Entry 7Q5R (electron microscopy, 3.84 A resolution); this record covers chains A and Q of the 60 polymer chains in the assembly.

[Chain A (and Q)]
Protein: Acetyltransferase component of pyruvate dehydrogenase complex
Organism: Chaetomium thermophilum (strain DSM 1495 / CBS 144.50 / IMI 039719)
Notes: EC 2.3.1.12; chain Q of this document is another copy of the same molecule, construct and numbering; everything in this record applies to it too
Reference sequence: G0S4X6 (G0S4X6_CHATD); residues -228 to 230 here correspond to UniProt positions 1-459 (UniProt number = residue number + 229)
Amino-acid sequence (459 residues; each row starts with the number of its first residue; numbers below 1 keep their minus sign (Met-228 is residue -228)):
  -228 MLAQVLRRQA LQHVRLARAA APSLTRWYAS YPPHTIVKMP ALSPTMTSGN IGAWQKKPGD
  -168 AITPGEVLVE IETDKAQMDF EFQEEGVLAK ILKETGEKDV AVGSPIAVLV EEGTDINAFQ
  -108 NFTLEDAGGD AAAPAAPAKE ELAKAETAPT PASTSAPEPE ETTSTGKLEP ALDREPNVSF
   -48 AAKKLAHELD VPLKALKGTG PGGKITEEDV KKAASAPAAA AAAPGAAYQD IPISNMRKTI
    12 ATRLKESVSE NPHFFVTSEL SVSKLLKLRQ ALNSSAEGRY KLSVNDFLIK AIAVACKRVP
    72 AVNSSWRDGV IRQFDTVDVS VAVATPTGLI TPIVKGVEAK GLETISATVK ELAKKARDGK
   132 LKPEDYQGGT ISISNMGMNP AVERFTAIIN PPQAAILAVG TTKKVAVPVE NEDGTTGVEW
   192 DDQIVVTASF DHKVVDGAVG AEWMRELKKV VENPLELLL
Not modelled in the structure: -228 to 20

[Interface between chain A and chain Q]
Contacting residue pairs (21):
  Leu39(A) - Leu226(Q)  hydrophobic
  Leu43(A) - Leu226(Q)
  Arg50(A) - Arg69(Q)
  Arg50(A) - Lys220(Q)
  Tyr51(A) - Leu230(Q)
  Arg69(A) - Arg50(Q)
  Ala110(A) - Ala110(Q)  hydrophobic
  Gly112(A) - Leu230(Q)
  Leu113(A) - Leu229(Q)
  Leu113(A) - Leu230(Q)  hydrogen bond (backbone-backbone)
  Glu114(A) - Leu230(Q)
  Lys220(A) - Arg50(Q)
  Leu226(A) - Leu39(Q)  hydrophobic
  Leu226(A) - Leu43(Q)
  Glu227(A) - Arg50(Q)  salt bridge
  Leu229(A) - Leu113(Q)
  Leu229(A) - Leu229(Q)  hydrophobic
  Leu230(A) - Tyr51(Q)
  Leu230(A) - Gly112(Q)
  Leu230(A) - Leu113(Q)  hydrogen bond (backbone-backbone)
  Leu230(A) - Glu114(Q)
Interface residues without a listed pair, chain A (17 interface residues in all): Ala42, Leu53, Glu109
Interface residues without a listed pair, chain Q (17 interface residues in all): Ala42, Leu53, Glu109, Glu227

[In short]
The chain A/chain Q interface involves 17 residues from each chain; the contacts include 2 hydrogen bonds and
1 salt bridge. Polar contacts include Glu227(A)-Arg50(Q) and Leu113(A)-Leu230(Q).
Both chains are Acetyltransferase component of pyruvate dehydrogenase complex (Chaetomium thermophilum (strain
DSM 1495 / CBS 144.50 / IMI 039719)). Entry 7Q5R (Protein community member pyruvate dehydrogenase complex E2
core from C. thermophilum) was determined by electron microscopy (same publication as 7Q5Q and 7Q5S).
